PDB entry 7JT5 | X-ray diffraction, 2.00 A resolution | chains A and B

[Chain A (and B)]
Molecule: ATP-dependent dethiobiotin synthetase BioD
Source organism: Mycobacterium tuberculosis (strain ATCC 25618 / H37Rv)
Notes: EC 6.3.3.3; chain B of this document is another copy of the same molecule, construct and numbering; everything in this record applies to it too
UniProtKB: P9WPQ5 (BIOD_MYCTU); numbering as in UniProt (aligned over 2-226)
Chain sequence (233 residues; each row starts with the number of its first residue; numbers below 1 keep their minus sign (His-6 is residue -6)):
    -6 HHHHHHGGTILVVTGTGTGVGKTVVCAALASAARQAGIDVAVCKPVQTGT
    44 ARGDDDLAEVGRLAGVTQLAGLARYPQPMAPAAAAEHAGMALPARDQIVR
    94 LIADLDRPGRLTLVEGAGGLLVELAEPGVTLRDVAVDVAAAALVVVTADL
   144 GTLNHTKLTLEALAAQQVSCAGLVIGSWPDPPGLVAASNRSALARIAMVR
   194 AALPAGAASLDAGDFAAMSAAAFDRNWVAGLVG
Not modelled in the structure: -6 to -1 (chain B: -6 to -1, 226)
Construct notes: expression tag (-6 to 1)
Ligand contacts:
  - VJS ({(1R,2R)-2-[4-(carboxymethyl)benzene-1-carbonyl]cyclopentyl}propanedioic acid), molecule 1: Thr11, Gly12, Lys15, Thr16, Lys37, Gln40, Thr41, Arg45, Asp47, Asp49, Pro71, Met72, Ala73, Pro74, Gly109, Ala110, Gly111, Val115
  - VJS, molecule 2: Leu143, Gly144, Thr145, Leu146, Asn147

[Interface between chain A and chain B]
Residue-residue contacts - 38 pairs, chain A then chain B:
  Thr9(A) - Asn147(B)  hydrogen bond (backbone-side chain)
  Thr9(A) - His148(B)  hydrogen bond (backbone-side chain)
  Gln70(A) - Leu177(B)
  Pro71(A) - Leu143(B)
  Met72(A) - Leu177(B)  hydrophobic
  Met72(A) - Ser181(B)
  Ala76(A) - Ser181(B)
  Gly112(A) - Asn147(B)
  Leu113(A) - Asn147(B)  hydrogen bond (backbone-side chain)
  Leu114(A) - Asn147(B)  hydrogen bond (backbone-side chain)
  Leu114(A) - Lys150(B)
  Leu114(A) - Leu151(B)  hydrophobic
  Leu114(A) - Glu154(B)
  Val115(A) - Asn147(B)
  Arg125(A) - Glu154(B)  salt bridge
  Leu143(A) - Pro71(B)
  Asn147(A) - Thr9(B)  hydrogen bond (side chain-backbone)
  Asn147(A) - Gly112(B)
  Asn147(A) - Leu113(B)  hydrogen bond (side chain-backbone)
  Asn147(A) - Leu114(B)  hydrogen bond (side chain-backbone)
  His148(A) - Thr9(B)  hydrogen bond (side chain-backbone)
  His148(A) - His148(B)
  Lys150(A) - Leu114(B)  hydrogen bond (side chain-backbone)
  Leu151(A) - Leu114(B)  hydrophobic
  Leu151(A) - Leu151(B)
  Leu151(A) - Thr152(B)
  Leu151(A) - Ala155(B)  hydrophobic
  Thr152(A) - Leu151(B)
  Glu154(A) - Leu114(B)
  Glu154(A) - Arg125(B)  salt bridge
  Glu154(A) - Ala155(B)
  Glu154(A) - Ala158(B)
  Ala155(A) - Leu151(B)  hydrophobic
  Ala155(A) - Glu154(B)
  Leu177(A) - Met72(B)
  Val178(A) - Met72(B)
  Ser181(A) - Met72(B)
  Ser181(A) - Ala76(B)
Other interface residues (no listed pair), chain A (28 interface residues in all): Gly10, Thr11, Ala73, His80, Glu116, Gly144, Leu146
Other interface residues (no listed pair), chain B (29 interface residues in all): Gly10, Thr11, Gln70, Ala73, His80, Val115, Glu116, Gly144, Leu146, Val178

[Summary]
28 residues of chain A face 29 of chain B across their interface; the contacts include 9 hydrogen bonds and 2
salt bridges. Polar pairs include Arg125(A)-Glu154(B), Thr9(A)-Asn147(B) and Thr9(A)-His148(B). Chain A binds
compound VJS.
Chain A and chain B are both ATP-dependent dethiobiotin synthetase BioD (Mycobacterium tuberculosis (strain
ATCC 25618 / H37Rv)); the structure, Mycobacterium tuberculosis dethiobiotin synthetase in complex with
fragment analogue 9, was determined by X-ray diffraction (same publication as 7L1J and 7JT6).
